PDB entry 8K1A | electron microscopy, 3.28 A resolution | chains A and C of the 4 polymer chains in the assembly

== Chain A (and C) ==
Name: Alpha-galactosidase
Organism: Blautia pseudococcoides
Notes: chain C of this document is another copy of the same molecule, construct and numbering; everything in this record applies to it too
UniProt: A0A1C7IHX3 (A0A1C7IHX3_9FIRM); numbering as in UniProt (aligned over 1-763)
Sequence (763 residues; numbered 1 to 763; the number before each row is that of its first residue):
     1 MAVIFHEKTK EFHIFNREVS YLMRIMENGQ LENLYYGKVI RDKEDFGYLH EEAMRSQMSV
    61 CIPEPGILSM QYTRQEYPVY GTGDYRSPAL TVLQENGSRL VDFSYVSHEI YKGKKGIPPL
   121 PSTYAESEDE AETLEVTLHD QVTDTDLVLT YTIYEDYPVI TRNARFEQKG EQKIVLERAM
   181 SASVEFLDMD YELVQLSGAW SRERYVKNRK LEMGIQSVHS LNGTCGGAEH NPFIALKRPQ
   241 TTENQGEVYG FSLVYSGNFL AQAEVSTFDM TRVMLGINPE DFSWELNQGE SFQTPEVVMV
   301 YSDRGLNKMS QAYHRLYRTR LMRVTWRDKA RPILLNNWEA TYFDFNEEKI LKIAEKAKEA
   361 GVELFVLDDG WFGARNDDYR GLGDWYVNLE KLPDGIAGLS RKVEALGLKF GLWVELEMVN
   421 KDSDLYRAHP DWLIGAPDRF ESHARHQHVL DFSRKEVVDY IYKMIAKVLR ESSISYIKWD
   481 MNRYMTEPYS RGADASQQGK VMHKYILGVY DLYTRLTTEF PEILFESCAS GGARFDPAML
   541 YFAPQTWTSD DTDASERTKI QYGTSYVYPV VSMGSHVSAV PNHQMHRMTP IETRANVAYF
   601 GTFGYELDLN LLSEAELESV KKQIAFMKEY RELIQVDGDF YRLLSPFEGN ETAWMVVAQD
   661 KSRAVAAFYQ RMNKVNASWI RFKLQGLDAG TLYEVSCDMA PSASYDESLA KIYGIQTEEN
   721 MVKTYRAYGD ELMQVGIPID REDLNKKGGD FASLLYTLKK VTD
Disordered / not traced: 1, 703-720, 762-763 (chain C: 1, 344-345, 359, 470-471, 703-720, 762-763)

== How chain A and chain C interact ==
Contacting residue pairs (117):
  Ser-56(A) / Trp-200(C)
  Gln-57(A) / Tyr-484(C)  hydrogen bond
  Gln-57(A) / Ser-530(C)  hydrogen bond
  Met-58(A) / Ala-444(C)
  Ser-59(A) / Ala-444(C)
  Val-60(A) / Ser-442(C)  hydrogen bond (backbone-side chain)
  Val-60(A) / His-443(C)
  Ile-62(A) / Phe-440(C)
  Ile-62(A) / His-443(C)  hydrogen bond (backbone-side chain)
  Pro-63(A) / His-443(C)
  Glu-64(A) / His-443(C)
  Gly-66(A) / His-443(C)
  Tyr-80(A) / Leu-221(C)  hydrophobic
  Tyr-80(A) / Glu-280(C)
  Tyr-80(A) / Asp-281(C)
  Tyr-80(A) / Met-502(C)
  Gly-81(A) / Glu-487(C)  hydrogen bond (backbone-backbone)
  Thr-82(A) / Ser-442(C)  hydrogen bond (backbone-side chain)
  Thr-82(A) / Glu-487(C)
  Gly-83(A) / Thr-486(C)
  Tyr-85(A) / His-219(C)
  Tyr-85(A) / Leu-221(C)
  Tyr-85(A) / Asn-222(C)
  Tyr-85(A) / Tyr-484(C)
  Tyr-85(A) / Met-485(C)
  Tyr-85(A) / Thr-486(C)
  Pro-88(A) / Glu-280(C)
  Glu-95(A) / Ala-495(C)
  Asn-96(A) / Tyr-489(C)
  Asn-96(A) / Ala-495(C)
  Asn-96(A) / Gln-498(C)
  Gly-97(A) / Ala-495(C)
  Gly-97(A) / Gln-498(C)
  Ser-98(A) / Tyr-489(C)
  Arg-99(A) / Asp-281(C)  salt bridge
  Arg-99(A) / Ser-283(C)
  Leu-100(A) / Ala-436(C)  hydrophobic
  Leu-100(A) / Arg-439(C)  hydrogen bond (backbone-side chain)
  Leu-100(A) / Pro-488(C)
  Val-101(A) / Arg-439(C)
  Asp-102(A) / Arg-439(C)
  Asp-140(A) / Arg-439(C)  salt bridge
  Val-142(A) / Asp-438(C)
  Val-142(A) / Arg-439(C)
  Gln-195(A) / Met-213(C)  hydrogen bond (side chain-backbone)
  Ser-197(A) / Met-213(C)
  Gly-198(A) / Thr-267(C)
  Trp-200(A) / Ser-56(C)
  Trp-200(A) / Gln-57(C)
  Arg-202(A) / Thr-267(C)
  Arg-202(A) / Phe-268(C)
  Lys-207(A) / Met-213(C)
  Arg-209(A) / Glu-212(C)
  Arg-209(A) / Ile-215(C)
  Arg-209(A) / Gln-216(C)
  Glu-212(A) / Lys-207(C)
  Glu-212(A) / Arg-209(C)
  Met-213(A) / Gln-195(C)  hydrogen bond (backbone-side chain)
  Met-213(A) / Lys-207(C)
  Met-213(A) / Arg-209(C)
  Gly-214(A) / Ser-217(C)
  Ile-215(A) / Ile-215(C)
  Ile-215(A) / Gln-216(C)
  Ile-215(A) / Ser-217(C)  hydrogen bond (backbone-backbone)
  Gln-216(A) / Arg-209(C)
  Gln-216(A) / Ile-215(C)
  Ser-217(A) / Gly-214(C)
  Ser-217(A) / Ile-215(C)  hydrogen bond (backbone-backbone)
  His-219(A) / Ile-215(C)
  His-219(A) / Glu-264(C)  salt bridge
  Leu-221(A) / Tyr-80(C)  hydrogen bond (backbone-side chain)
  Leu-221(A) / Tyr-85(C)
  Leu-221(A) / Arg-86(C)
  Asn-222(A) / Tyr-85(C)
  Glu-229(A) / Thr-267(C)
  Glu-264(A) / His-219(C)  salt bridge
  Thr-267(A) / Gly-198(C)  hydrogen bond (side chain-backbone)
  Thr-267(A) / Ala-199(C)
  Thr-267(A) / Arg-202(C)
  Thr-267(A) / Glu-229(C)
  Phe-268(A) / Ala-199(C)  hydrophobic
  Phe-268(A) / Arg-202(C)
  Glu-280(A) / Pro-88(C)
  Glu-280(A) / Arg-178(C)  salt bridge
  Asp-281(A) / Tyr-80(C)
  Asp-281(A) / Arg-99(C)
  Ser-283(A) / Arg-99(C)
  Arg-439(A) / Leu-100(C)  hydrogen bond (side chain-backbone)
  Arg-439(A) / Val-101(C)
  Arg-439(A) / Asp-102(C)
  Arg-439(A) / Val-142(C)
  Phe-440(A) / Cys-61(C)
  Phe-440(A) / Ile-62(C)
  Phe-440(A) / Pro-63(C)
  Ser-442(A) / Val-60(C)
  His-443(A) / Val-60(C)  hydrogen bond (backbone-backbone)
  His-443(A) / Ile-62(C)
  His-443(A) / Pro-63(C)
  His-443(A) / Glu-64(C)  salt bridge
  Ala-444(A) / Met-58(C)
  His-446(A) / Glu-64(C)  salt bridge
  Tyr-484(A) / Gln-57(C)
  Tyr-484(A) / Tyr-85(C)
  Met-485(A) / Tyr-85(C)  hydrogen bond (backbone-side chain)
  Thr-486(A) / Gly-83(C)
  Thr-486(A) / Tyr-85(C)
  Glu-487(A) / Gly-81(C)  hydrogen bond (backbone-backbone)
  Glu-487(A) / Leu-100(C)
  Tyr-489(A) / Asn-96(C)  hydrogen bond (side chain-backbone)
  Tyr-489(A) / Ser-98(C)
  Ala-495(A) / Glu-95(C)
  Ala-495(A) / Asn-96(C)
  Ala-495(A) / Gly-97(C)
  Gln-498(A) / Asn-96(C)
  Gln-498(A) / Gly-97(C)
  Ala-529(A) / Gln-57(C)
  Ser-530(A) / Gln-57(C)
Other interface residues (no listed pair), chain A (77 interface residues in all): Cys-61, Arg-86, Ser-87, Thr-91, Arg-178, Ala-199, Asn-208, His-230, Ala-436, Asp-438, Glu-441, Pro-488, Met-502, Ala-533
Other interface residues (no listed pair), chain C (78 interface residues in all): Ser-59, Gly-66, Thr-82, Ser-87, Gln-94, Ser-197, Asn-208, Ala-228, His-230, Asn-258, Tyr-379, Asn-482, Asp-494, Ala-533

== Overview ==
77 residues of chain A and 78 residues of chain C are in contact; the contacts include 18 hydrogen bonds and 7
salt bridges. Polar contacts include Arg-99(A)/Asp-281(C), Asp-140(A)/Arg-439(C) and His-219(A)/Glu-264(C).
Both chains are Alpha-galactosidase (Blautia pseudococcoides). Entry 8K1A (the wild-typed alpha-galactosidase
5) was determined by electron microscopy together with 8K7U and 8K7V from the same study.
